Entry 8Y52 (electron microscopy, 2.90 A resolution); this record covers chains R and X of the 5 polymer chains in the assembly.

# Chain R
Name: Bombesin receptor subtype-3
Organism: Homo sapiens
Reference sequence: P32247 (BRS3_HUMAN); residue numbers follow UniProt; this construct covers 1-361
Sequence (361 residues; numbered 1 to 361; the number before each row is that of its first residue):
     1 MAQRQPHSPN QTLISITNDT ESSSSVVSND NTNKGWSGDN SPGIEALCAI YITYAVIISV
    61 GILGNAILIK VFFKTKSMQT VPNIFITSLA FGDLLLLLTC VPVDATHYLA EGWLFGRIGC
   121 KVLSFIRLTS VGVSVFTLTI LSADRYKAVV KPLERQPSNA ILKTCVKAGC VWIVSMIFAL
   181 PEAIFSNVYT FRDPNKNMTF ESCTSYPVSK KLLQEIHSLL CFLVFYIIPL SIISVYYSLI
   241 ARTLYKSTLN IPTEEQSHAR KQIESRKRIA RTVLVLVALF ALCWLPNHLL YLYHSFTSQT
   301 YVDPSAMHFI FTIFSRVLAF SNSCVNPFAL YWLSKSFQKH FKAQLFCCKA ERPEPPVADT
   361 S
Not modelled in the structure: 1-46, 346-361
Cystine bridges: Cys120-Cys203

# Chain X
Name: BA1
Sequence (9 residues; each row starts with the number of its first residue):
     1 FQWAVXHFL
Modified residues: Phe1 (D-phenylalanine; DPN); BAL (beta-alanine) at position 6; Leu9 (norleucine; NLE)

# Interface between chain R and chain X
Contacting residue pairs - 41 pairs, chain R then chain X:
  Val103(R) with Leu9(X)
  Thr106(R) with Gln2(X)
  His107(R) with Phe1(X); Gln2(X); Trp3(X)
  Tyr108(R) with Trp3(X), hydrophobic
  Glu111(R) with Gln2(X)
  Gly112(R) with Gln2(X)
  Trp113(R) with Gln2(X)
  Cys120(R) with His7(X)
  Ser124(R) with His7(X), hydrogen bond
  Arg127(R) with His7(X), hydrogen bond; Phe8(X), hydrogen bond (side chain-backbone); Leu9(X), hydrogen bond (side chain-backbone)
  Val131(R) with Leu9(X)
  Glu182(R) with His7(X), salt bridge
  Asp193(R) with Phe1(X)
  Phe200(R) with Phe1(X)
  Glu201(R) with Gln2(X), hydrogen bond (backbone-side chain)
  Ser202(R) with Gln2(X)
  Cys203(R) with BAL_6(X); His7(X)
  Thr204(R) with BAL_6(X)
  Ser205(R) with BAL_6(X); His7(X)
  Trp284(R) with Leu9(X)
  Asn287(R) with Phe8(X)
  Tyr291(R) with His7(X); Phe8(X)
  His294(R) with BAL_6(X)
  Asp303(R) with Phe1(X)
  Pro304(R) with Trp3(X); Val5(X)
  Ser305(R) with Phe1(X); Trp3(X)
  His308(R) with Trp3(X)
  Phe309(R) with Trp3(X), hydrophobic
  Thr312(R) with Trp3(X)
  Arg316(R) with His7(X), hydrogen bond (side chain-backbone); Leu9(X)
  Ala319(R) with Leu9(X)
Other interface residues (no listed pair), chain R (42 interface residues in all): Leu96, Ala110, Leu128, Ser186, Gln214, Cys221, His288, Gln299, Val302, Ala306, Phe320
Other interface residues (no listed pair), chain X (9 interface residues in all): Ala4

# In short
42 residues of chain R face 9 of chain X across their interface, with 6 hydrogen bonds and 1 salt bridge.
Polar contacts include Glu182(R)-His7(X), Ser124(R)-His7(X) and Arg127(R)-His7(X).
Chain R is Bombesin receptor subtype-3 (Homo sapiens) and chain X is BA1; the structure, Cryo-EM structure of
the BA1-bound BRS3-Gq complex, was determined by electron microscopy together with 8Y53 from the same study.
